PDB entry 3JSE | X-ray diffraction, 2.90 A resolution | chains A and Q of the 21 polymer chains in the assembly

# Chain A
Name: Proteasome subunit alpha
Organism: Thermoplasma acidophilum
Notes: EC 3.4.25.1
Reference sequence: P25156 (PSMA_THEAC); numbering as in UniProt (aligned over 7-233)
Amino-acid sequence (227 residues; each row starts with the number of its first residue):
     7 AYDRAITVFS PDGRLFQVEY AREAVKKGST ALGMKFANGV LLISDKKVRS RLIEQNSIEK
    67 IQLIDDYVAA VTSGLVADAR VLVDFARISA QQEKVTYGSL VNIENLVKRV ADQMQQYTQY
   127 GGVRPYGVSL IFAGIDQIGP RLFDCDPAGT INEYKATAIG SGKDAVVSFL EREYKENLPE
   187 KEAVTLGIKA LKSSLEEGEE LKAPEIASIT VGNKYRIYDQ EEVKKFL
UniProt features mapped onto this chain:
  - mutagenesis: Lys66 (K66A: Prevents PAN to associate with the proteasome and stimulate gate opening), Leu81 (L81A/E/G: Prevents PAN to stimulate gate opening), Val82 (V82A: No effect on PAN's ability to stimulate gate opening; V82D/G: Prevents PAN to stimulate gate opening)

# Chain Q
Name: Proteasome activator protein PA26
Organism: Trypanosoma brucei
Reference sequence: Q9U8G2 (Q9U8G2_9TRYP); residue numbers follow UniProt; this construct covers 4-231
Amino-acid sequence (228 residues; row label = number of the first residue in the row):
     4 KRAALIQNLR DSYTETSSFA VIEEWAAGTL QEIEGIAKAA AEAHGVIRNS TYGRAQAEKS
    64 PEQLLGVLQR YQDLCHNVYC QAETIRTVIA IRIPEHKEED NLGVAVQHAV LKIIDELEIK
   124 TLGSGEKSGS GGAPTPIGMY ALREYLSARS TVEDKLLGSV DAESGKTKGG SQSPSLLLEL
   184 RQIDADFMLK VELATTHLST MVRAVINAYL LNWKKLIQPR TGTDHMFS
Not modelled in the structure: 162-171
Sequence notes: variant Val49 (Thr in Q9U8G2); engineered mutation Phe230 (Val in Q9U8G2)

# Interface between chain A and chain Q
Residue-residue contacts (17):
  Ala30(A) - Phe230(Q)
  Lys33(A) - Asp227(Q)
  Lys33(A) - Phe230(Q)
  Gly34(A) - Ser231(Q)
  Ser35(A) - Ser231(Q)
  Lys53(A) - Phe230(Q)
  Lys53(A) - Ser231(Q)
  Arg55(A) - Thr226(Q)
  Arg55(A) - His228(Q)
  Lys66(A) - Ser231(Q)
  Ser79(A) - Ser231(Q)
  Gly80(A) - Phe230(Q)
  Gly80(A) - Ser231(Q)  hydrogen bond (backbone-backbone)
  Leu81(A) - Met229(Q)
  Leu81(A) - Phe230(Q)  hydrophobic
  Val82(A) - Met229(Q)  hydrogen bond (backbone-backbone)
  Val82(A) - Ser231(Q)

# Overview
11 residues of chain A face 6 of chain Q across their interface, with 2 hydrogen bonds. Backbone hydrogen
bonds pair Gly80(A)-Ser231(Q) and Val82(A)-Met229(Q). From UniProt: 3 mutagenesis sites on chain A.
Chain A is Proteasome subunit alpha (Thermoplasma acidophilum) and chain Q is Proteasome activator protein
PA26 (Trypanosoma brucei); the structure, Crystal structure of archaeal 20S proteasome in complex with mutated
P26 activator, was determined by X-ray diffraction together with 3JRM and 3JTL from the same study.
